4D7O - chains A and B; structure by X-ray diffraction, 1.78 A resolution.

== Chain A (and B) ==
Molecule: Nitric oxide synthase, brain
From: Rattus norvegicus
Notes: EC 1.14.13.39; fragment: heme domain residues 297-718; chain B of this document is another copy of the same molecule, construct and numbering; everything in this record applies to it too
UniProtKB: P29476 (NOS1_RAT); residue numbers follow UniProt; this construct covers 297-718
Sequence (422 residues; numbered 297 to 718; the number before each row is that of its first residue):
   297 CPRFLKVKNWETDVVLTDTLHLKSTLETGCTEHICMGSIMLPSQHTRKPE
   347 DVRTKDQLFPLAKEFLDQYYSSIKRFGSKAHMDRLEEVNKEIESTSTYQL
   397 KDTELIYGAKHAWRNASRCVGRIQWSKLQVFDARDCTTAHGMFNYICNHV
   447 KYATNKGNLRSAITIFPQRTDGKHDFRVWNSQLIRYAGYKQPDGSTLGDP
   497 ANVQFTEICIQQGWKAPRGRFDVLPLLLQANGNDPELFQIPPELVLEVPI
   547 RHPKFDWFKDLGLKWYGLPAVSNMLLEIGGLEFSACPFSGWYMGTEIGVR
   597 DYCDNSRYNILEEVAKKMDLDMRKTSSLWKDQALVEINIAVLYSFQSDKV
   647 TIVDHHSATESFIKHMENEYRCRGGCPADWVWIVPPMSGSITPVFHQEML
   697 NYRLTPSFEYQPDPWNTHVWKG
Unresolved in the structure: 297-298, 339-349, 718 (chain B: 297-298, 339-348)
Ion coordination: Zn2+: C326, C331 (shared with C326(B), C331(B) of chain B); heme Fe near C415 (its only coordinating residue here)
Small-molecule neighbours:
  - 0GD (6-[4-({[2-(3-fluorophenyl)ethyl]amino}methyl)phenyl]-4-methylpyridin-2-amine): M336, L337, R414, Q478, P565, V567, F584, S585, G586, W587, Y588, M589, E592, W678, Y706
  - tetrahydrobiopterin (H4B), molecule 1: W306, W676, F691, H692, Q693, E694
  - tetrahydrobiopterin (H4B), molecule 2: S334, M336, R596, V677, W678
  - heme (HEM): W409, A412, R414, C415, V416, G417, Q420, L424, S457, M570, F584, S585, G586, W587, Y588, M589, E592, V649, W678, F704, Y706
UniProt features mapped onto this chain:
  - binding site ((6R)-L-erythro-5,6,7,8-tetrahydrobiopterin): S334, V677, W678, F691
  - binding site (heme b): C415, Y706
  - binding site (L-arginine): Q478, W587, Y588, E592
  - mutagenesis: Y588 (Y588F: No decrease in nitric-oxide synthase activity; Y588H: 50% decrease of nitric-oxide synthase activity; Y588S: 30% decrease of nitric-oxide synthase activity)
From the paper describing this entry:
  - binding site for 0GD: M336, L337, Y706

== How chain A and chain B interact ==
Contacting residue pairs (134; chain A residue first):
  L301(A) with I330(B), hydrophobic
  W306(A) with M336(B)
  E307(A) with D600(B); N601(B), hydrogen bond (side chain-backbone); S602(B), hydrogen bond
  H317(A) with I330(B)
  S320(A) with H329(B)
  L322(A) with H329(B)
  E323(A) with E328(B)
  T324(A) with T327(B), hydrogen bond (side chain-backbone); E328(B), hydrogen bond (backbone-backbone); H329(B); I330(B); C331(B)
  C326(A) with C326(B), hydrophobic; T327(B); E328(B); C331(B), hydrophobic
  T327(A) with T324(B), hydrogen bond (backbone-side chain); C326(B)
  E328(A) with E323(B); T324(B), hydrogen bond (backbone-backbone); C326(B); E328(B)
  H329(A) with S320(B); T321(B); T324(B); Y698(B)
  I330(A) with L301(B), hydrophobic; H317(B); T324(B); L696(B), hydrophobic; N697(B); Y698(B), hydrophobic
  C331(A) with T324(B); C326(B), hydrophobic; C331(B), hydrophobic; G333(B); L696(B); N697(B), hydrogen bond (backbone-backbone)
  M332(A) with L301(B), hydrophobic; L696(B), hydrophobic
  G333(A) with C331(B)
  S334(A) with W676(B); E694(B); M695(B), hydrogen bond (side chain-backbone)
  I335(A) with E694(B); M695(B)
  M336(A) with W306(B), hydrogen bond; E694(B), hydrogen bond (backbone-side chain)
  L337(A) with W306(B), hydrophobic
  V595(A) with S686(B)
  R596(A) with S686(B); F691(B); H692(B)
  D600(A) with E307(B); H692(B)
  N601(A) with E307(B), hydrogen bond (backbone-side chain)
  S602(A) with E307(B), hydrogen bond
  L607(A) with I687(B), hydrophobic
  T621(A) with D650(B), hydrogen bond; H652(B); S653(B), hydrogen bond
  S622(A) with L638(B); Q642(B), hydrogen bond; D650(B)
  S623(A) with I635(B)
  L624(A) with N634(B); I635(B), hydrophobic; L638(B), hydrophobic; H651(B)
  K626(A) with I687(B)
  D627(A) with V631(B); H651(B), salt bridge; H652(B), salt bridge; M683(B); S684(B), hydrogen bond; I687(B)
  Q628(A) with V631(B); E632(B), hydrogen bond; I635(B)
  V631(A) with D627(B); Q628(B); V631(B), hydrophobic
  E632(A) with Q628(B), hydrogen bond
  N634(A) with L624(B)
  I635(A) with S623(B); L624(B), hydrophobic; Q628(B)
  L638(A) with S622(B); L624(B), hydrophobic
  Q642(A) with S622(B), hydrogen bond
  D650(A) with T621(B), hydrogen bond; S622(B)
  H651(A) with L624(B); D627(B), salt bridge
  H652(A) with T621(B); L624(B); D627(B), salt bridge
  W676(A) with S334(B); V677(B), hydrophobic
  V677(A) with W676(B)
  P682(A) with S684(B); G685(B), hydrogen bond (backbone-backbone); S686(B), hydrogen bond (backbone-backbone)
  M683(A) with D627(B); S684(B)
  S684(A) with D627(B), hydrogen bond; P682(B); M683(B); S684(B)
  G685(A) with P682(B), hydrogen bond (backbone-backbone)
  S686(A) with V595(B); R596(B); P682(B), hydrogen bond (backbone-backbone)
  I687(A) with L607(B), hydrophobic; K626(B); D627(B)
  F691(A) with R596(B)
  H692(A) with R596(B); D600(B), salt bridge
  E694(A) with S334(B); I335(B); M336(B), hydrogen bond (side chain-backbone)
  M695(A) with S334(B), hydrogen bond (backbone-side chain); I335(B)
  L696(A) with I330(B), hydrophobic; C331(B); M332(B), hydrophobic; I335(B), hydrophobic
  N697(A) with I330(B); C331(B), hydrogen bond (backbone-backbone)
  Y698(A) with H329(B); I330(B), hydrophobic
Also at the interface, not in a pair above, chain A (62 interface residues in all): V303, T321, C599, L630, S653
Also at the interface, not in a pair above, chain B (63 interface residues in all): K302, V303, L322, L337, C599, L630

== In short ==
62 residues of chain A and 63 residues of chain B are in contact, with 28 hydrogen bonds and 5 salt bridges.
Polar contacts include D627(A)-H651(B), D627(A)-H652(B) and H692(A)-D600(B). Ligands of chain A: heme,
tetrahydrobiopterin and compound 0GD. The paper reports a binding site for 0GD at M336(A), L337(A) and
Y706(A).
Chain A and chain B are both Nitric oxide synthase, brain (Rattus norvegicus); the structure, Structure of rat
neuronal nitric oxide synthase heme domain in complex with 6-(4-(((3-Fluorophenethyl)amino)methyl)phenyl)-4-
methylpyridin-2-amine, was determined by X-ray diffraction together with 4D7H, 4D7I and 4D7J from the same
study.
